9GUU - chains A and J of the 24 polymer chains in the assembly; structure by electron microscopy, 2.50 A resolution.

Chain A:
Molecule: 16S ribosomal RNA
From: Escherichia coli K-12
Sequence (1541 nucleotides; numbered 1 to 1541; the number before each row is that of its first residue):
     1 AAAUUGAAGA GUUUGAUCAU GGCUCAGAUU GAACGCUGGC GGCAGGCCUA ACACAUGCAA
    61 GUCGAACGGU AACAGGAAGA AGCUUGCUUC UUUGCUGACG AGUGGCGGAC GGGUGAGUAA
   121 UGUCUGGGAA ACUGCCUGAU GGAGGGGGAU AACUACUGGA AACGGUAGCU AAUACCGCAU
   181 AACGUCGCAA GACCAAAGAG GGGUACCUUC GGGCCUCUUG CCAUCGGAUG UGCCCAGAUG
   241 GGAUUAGCUA GUAGGUGGGG UAACGGCUCA CCUAGGCGAC GAUCCCUAGC UGGUCUGAGA
   301 GGAUGACCAG CCACACUGGA ACUGAGACAC GGUCCAGACU CCUACGGGAG GCAGCAGUGG
   361 GGAAUAUUGC ACAAUGGGCG CAAGCCUGAU GCAGCCAUGC CGCGUGUAUG AAGAAGGCCU
   421 UCGGGUUGUA AAGUACUUUC AGCGGGGAGG AAGGGAGUAA AGUUAAUACC UUUGCUCAUU
   481 GACGUUACCC GCAGAAGAAG CACCGGCUAA CUCCGUGCCA GCAGCCXCGG UAAUACGGAG
   541 GGUGCAAGCG UUAAUCGGAA UUACUGGGCG UAAAGCGCAC GCAGGCGGUU UGUUAAGUCA
   601 GAUGUGAAAU CCCCGGGCUC AACCUGGGAA CUGCAUCUGA UACUGGCAAG CUUGAGUCUC
   661 GUAGAGGGGG GUAGAAUUCC AGGUGUAGCG GUGAAAUGCG UAGAGAUCUG GAGGAAUACC
   721 GGUGGCGAAG GCGGCCCCCU GGACGAAGAC UGACGCUCAG GUGCGAAAGC GUGGGGAGCA
   781 AACAGGAUUA GAUACCCUGG UAGUCCACGC CGUAAACGAU GUCGACUUGG AGGUUGUGCC
   841 CUUGAGGCGU GGCUUCCGGA GCUAACGCGU UAAGUCGACC GCCUGGGGAG UACGGCCGCA
   901 AGGUUAAAAC UCAAAUGAAU UGACGGGGGC CCGCACAAGC GGUGGAGCAU GUGGUUUAAU
   961 UCGAUGXAAC GCGAAGAACC UUACCUGGUC UUGACAUCCA CGGAAGUUUU CAGAGAUGAG
  1021 AAUGUGCCUU CGGGAACCGU GAGACAGGUG CUGCAUGGCU GUCGUCAGCU CGUGUUGUGA
  1081 AAUGUUGGGU UAAGUCCCGC AACGAGCGCA ACCCUUAUCC UUUGUUGCCA GCGGUCCGGC
  1141 CGGGAACUCA AAGGAGACUG CCAGUGAUAA ACUGGAGGAA GGUGGGGAUG ACGUCAAGUC
  1201 AUCAUGGCCC UUACGACCAG GGCUACACAC GUGCUACAAU GGCGCAUACA AAGAGAAGCG
  1261 ACCUCGCGAG AGCAAGCGGA CCUCAUAAAG UGCGUCGUAG UCCGGAUUGG AGUCUGCAAC
  1321 UCGACUCCAU GAAGUCGGAA UCGCUAGUAA UCGUGGAUCA GAAUGCCACG GUGAAUACGU
  1381 UCCCGGGCCU UGUACACACC GCCCGUXACA CCAUGGGAGU GGGUUGCAAA AGAAGUAGGU
  1441 AGCUUAACCU UCGGGAGGGC GCUUACCACU UUGUGAUUCA UGACUGGGGU GAAGUCGUAA
  1501 CAAGGUAACC GUAGGGGAAC CUGCGGUUGG AUCACCUCCU U
Unresolved in the structure: 1492-1493
Modified residues: PSU (pseudouridine-5'-monophosphate) at position 516, G7M (N7-methyl-guanosine-5'-monophosphate) at position 527, 2MG (2N-methylguanosine-5'-monophosphate) at position 966, 5MC (5-methylcytidine-5'-monophosphate) at position 967, 2MG (2N-methylguanosine-5'-monophosphate) at position 1207, 4OC (4n,o2'-methylcytidine-5'-monophosphate) at position 1402, 5MC (5-methylcytidine-5'-monophosphate) at position 1407, UR3 (3-methyluridine-5'-monophoshate) at position 1498, 2MG (2N-methylguanosine-5'-monophosphate) at position 1516, MA6 (6N-dimethyladenosine-5'-monophoshate) at position 1518, MA6 (6N-dimethyladenosine-5'-monophoshate) at position 1519
Bound ions: Mg2+ site 1 near G21 (its only coordinating residue here); Mg2+ site 2: C48, U49, G115; Mg2+ site 3 near A53 (its only coordinating residue here); Mg2+ site 4: A59, U387; Mg2+ site 5: U62, G105; Mg2+ site 6 near G100 (its only coordinating residue here); Mg2+ site 7 near G107 (its only coordinating residue here); Mg2+ site 8: A109, G331; Mg2+ site 9 near G111 (its only coordinating residue here); Mg2+ site 10: G115, G289; Mg2+ site 11: A116, G117, G289; Mg2+ site 12 near G145 (its only coordinating residue here); 61 more Mg2+ sites not listed

Chain J:
Protein: 30S ribosomal protein S9
From: Escherichia coli K-12
Reference sequence: P0A7X3 (RS9_ECOLI); residues 1-130 here = UniProt positions 1-130
Amino-acid sequence (130 residues; each row starts with the number of its first residue):
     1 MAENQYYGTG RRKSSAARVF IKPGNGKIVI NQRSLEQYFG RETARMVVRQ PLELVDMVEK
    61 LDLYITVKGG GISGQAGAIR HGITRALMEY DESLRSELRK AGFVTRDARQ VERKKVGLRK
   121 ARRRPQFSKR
Unresolved in the structure: 1-2
UniProt features mapped onto this chain:
  - mutagenesis: Thr105 to Arg130 (Cold sensitive for growth at 30 degrees Celsius. 350-fold reduced affinity of the 30S subunit P site for certain tRNAs in vitro), Ser128 to Arg130 (Very cold sensitive for growth at 30 degrees Celsius. Almost no P site binding of certain tRNAs in vitro)

Interface between chain A and chain J:
Residue-residue contacts (107; chain A residue first):
  G942(A) with Gln126(J), hydrogen bond to the base
  U943(A) with Gln126(J), hydrogen bond to the sugar
  2MG_966(A) with Lys129(J), sugar contact
  5MC_967(A) with Phe127(J), phosphate contact
  A968(A) with Phe127(J), phosphate contact
  C970(A) with Arg130(J), hydrogen bond to the base
  U1116(A) with Gln110(J), sugar contact
  A1117(A) with Arg106(J), hydrogen bond to the phosphate; Ala108(J), sugar contact; Gln110(J), sugar contact
  U1118(A) with Arg11(J), salt bridge to the phosphate; Arg85(J), hydrogen bond to the phosphate; Arg106(J), salt bridge to the phosphate
  C1119(A) with Arg11(J), salt bridge to the phosphate; Arg85(J), salt bridge to the phosphate
  C1128(A) with Lys68(J), hydrogen bond to the phosphate
  C1129(A) with Arg18(J), sugar contact; Lys68(J), salt bridge to the phosphate
  A1130(A) with Gln5(J), phosphate contact; Arg18(J), salt bridge to the phosphate; Phe20(J), sugar contact; Tyr64(J), hydrogen bond to the phosphate
  G1131(A) with Gln5(J), phosphate contact
  A1146(A) with Arg18(J), base contact
  C1147(A) with Tyr7(J), hydrogen bond to the sugar; Thr9(J), phosphate contact; Arg18(J), hydrogen bond to the sugar
  U1148(A) with Tyr7(J), sugar contact; Thr9(J), hydrogen bond to the phosphate; Arg11(J), phosphate contact; Ala16(J), phosphate contact; Arg18(J), sugar contact
  C1149(A) with Arg11(J), salt bridge to the phosphate
  G1178(A) with Arg99(J), salt bridge to the phosphate
  A1179(A) with Arg95(J), salt bridge to the phosphate; Arg99(J), salt bridge to the phosphate; Val104(J), sugar contact; Thr105(J), phosphate contact; Arg106(J), hydrogen bond to the sugar
  A1180(A) with Arg99(J), salt bridge to the phosphate; Thr105(J), hydrogen bond to the phosphate
  G1187(A) with Lys115(J), phosphate contact
  G1231(A) with Ser128(J), phosphate contact
  U1232(A) with Gln126(J), hydrogen bond to the phosphate; Ser128(J), phosphate contact
  G1233(A) with Arg119(J), salt bridge to the phosphate; Pro125(J), phosphate contact; Gln126(J), hydrogen bond to the phosphate
  C1234(A) with Arg119(J), salt bridge to the phosphate
  A1248(A) with Arg33(J), hydrogen bond to the phosphate
  C1249(A) with Arg33(J), salt bridge to the phosphate; Tyr38(J), sugar contact; Gly70(J), hydrogen bond to the sugar; Gly71(J), sugar contact; Gln75(J), hydrogen bond to the phosphate
  A1250(A) with Ser14(J), sugar contact; Lys68(J), phosphate contact; Gly69(J), hydrogen bond to the phosphate; Gly70(J), sugar contact; Gln75(J), phosphate contact
  A1251(A) with Gly69(J), phosphate contact
  U1341(A) with Lys129(J), hydrogen bond to the phosphate
  C1342(A) with Gln126(J), sugar contact; Phe127(J), sugar contact; Lys129(J), salt bridge to the phosphate
  G1343(A) with Arg123(J), hydrogen bond to the sugar; Arg124(J), phosphate contact
  C1344(A) with Arg122(J), sugar contact; Arg124(J), salt bridge to the phosphate
  U1345(A) with Arg122(J), salt bridge to the phosphate
  A1346(A) with Arg122(J), salt bridge to the phosphate
  G1347(A) with Arg12(J), hydrogen bond to the base; Lys13(J), base contact; Arg109(J), hydrogen bond to the base; Gln110(J), sugar contact
  U1348(A) with Val111(J), phosphate contact; Glu112(J), hydrogen bond to the phosphate; Arg122(J), sugar contact
  A1349(A) with Lys120(J), salt bridge to the phosphate; Ala121(J), phosphate contact; Arg122(J), hydrogen bond to the phosphate; Arg123(J), hydrogen bond to the phosphate
  A1350(A) with Lys120(J), salt bridge to the phosphate; Arg123(J), salt bridge to the phosphate
  U1351(A) with Lys120(J), hydrogen bond to the base
  C1367(A) with Lys114(J), salt bridge to the phosphate; Val116(J), phosphate contact; Gly117(J), hydrogen bond to the phosphate
  A1368(A) with Arg113(J), salt bridge to the phosphate; Lys114(J), salt bridge to the phosphate; Lys115(J), phosphate contact; Val116(J), hydrogen bond to the phosphate
  C1369(A) with Arg113(J), phosphate contact; Lys114(J), hydrogen bond to the phosphate
  G1370(A) with Ser14(J), hydrogen bond to the phosphate; Val111(J), phosphate contact
  G1371(A) with Lys13(J), phosphate contact; Ser14(J), hydrogen bond to the phosphate; Gly70(J), phosphate contact; Gly71(J), phosphate contact
  U1372(A) with Lys13(J), salt bridge to the phosphate; Gly71(J), phosphate contact; Ile72(J), hydrogen bond to the phosphate; Ser73(J), hydrogen bond to the phosphate; Gly74(J), hydrogen bond to the phosphate
  G1373(A) with Lys13(J), hydrogen bond to the base; Ser73(J), hydrogen bond to the phosphate
Also at the interface, not in a pair above, chain A (53 interface residues in all): G941, G1184, G1186, C1230, U1291
Also at the interface, not in a pair above, chain J (52 interface residues in all): Gly40, Arg41, Leu118

In short:
53 residues of chain A and 52 residues of chain J are in contact, with 36 hydrogen bonds and 25 salt bridges.
Among the polar pairs are G942(A)-Gln126(J), C970(A)-Arg130(J) and G1347(A)-Arg12(J). Curated annotation
(UniProt) lists 3 mutagenesis sites on chain J.
Chain A is 16S ribosomal RNA and chain J is 30S ribosomal protein S9, both from Escherichia coli K-12; the
structure, 30S mRNA delivery complex (consensus), was determined by electron microscopy, deposited together
with 9GUP, 9GUQ, 9GUR, 9GUS, 9GUT, 9GUV, 9GUW and 9GUX.
